9GMK - chains A and L of the 11 polymer chains in the assembly; structure by electron microscopy, 3.50 A resolution.

[Chain A]
Protein: Histone H3.2
Organism: Homo sapiens
Reference sequence: Q71DI3 (H32_HUMAN); residues 0-135 here correspond to UniProt positions 1-136 (UniProt number = residue number + 1)
Amino-acid sequence (136 residues; row label = number of the first residue in the row; numbering starts at 0):
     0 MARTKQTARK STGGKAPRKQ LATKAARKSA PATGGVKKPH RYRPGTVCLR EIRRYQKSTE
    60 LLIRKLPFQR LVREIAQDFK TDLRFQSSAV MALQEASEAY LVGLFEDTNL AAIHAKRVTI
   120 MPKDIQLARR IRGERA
Disordered / not traced: 0-39, 135
Sequence notes: conflict Cys47 (Ala48 in Q71DI3), Ala110 (Cys111 in Q71DI3)
Curated features (UniProtKB/Swiss-Prot):
  - modified residue: Arg2 (Asymmetric dimethylarginine), Thr3 (Phosphothreonine), Lys4 (Allysine), Gln5 (5-glutamyl dopamine), Thr6 (Phosphothreonine), Arg8 (Citrulline), Lys9 (N6,N6,N6-trimethyllysine), Ser10 (ADP-ribosylserine), Thr11 (Phosphothreonine), Lys14 (N6-(2-hydroxyisobutyryl)lysine), Arg17 (Asymmetric dimethylarginine), Lys18 (N6-(2-hydroxyisobutyryl)lysine), Lys23 (N6-(2-hydroxyisobutyryl)lysine), Arg26 (Citrulline), Lys27 (N6,N6,N6-trimethyllysine), Ser28 (ADP-ribosylserine), Lys36 (N6,N6,N6-trimethyllysine), Lys37 (N6-methyllysine), Tyr41 (Phosphotyrosine), Lys56 (N6,N6,N6-trimethyllysine) and 8 more in UniProt
  - lipidation: Lys18 (N6-decanoyllysine)

[Chain L]
Molecule: 148-nt DNA strand
Sequence (148 nucleotides; each row starts with the number of its first residue):
    25 AGAATCCCGG TGCCGAGGCC GCTCAATTGG TCGTAGACAG CTCTAGCACC GCTTAAACGC
    85 ACGTACGCGC TGTCCCCCGC GTTTTAACCG CCAAGGGGAT TACTCCCTAG TCTCCAGGCA
   145 CGTGTCAGAT ATATACAATT TTTTTTTT

[How chain A and chain L interact]
Contacting residue pairs (12; chain A residue first):
  Arg63(A) with DA80(L), sugar contact
  Arg72(A) with DC71(L), salt bridge to the phosphate
  Arg83(A) with DG70(L), hydrogen bond to the sugar; DC71(L), hydrogen bond to the sugar
  Phe84(A) with DG70(L), sugar contact; DC71(L), hydrogen bond to the phosphate
  Gln85(A) with DG70(L), phosphate contact
  Val117(A) with DG91(L), hydrogen bond to the phosphate
  Thr118(A) with DC90(L), phosphate contact; DG91(L), hydrogen bond to the phosphate
  Met120(A) with DG91(L), phosphate contact; DC92(L), phosphate contact
Also at the interface, not in a pair above, chain A (11 interface residues in all): Arg42, Ser86, Arg116
Also at the interface, not in a pair above, chain L (7 interface residues in all): DT165

[Overview]
Chain A and chain L form an interface of 11 and 7 residues respectively, with 5 hydrogen bonds and 1 salt
bridge. Among the polar pairs are Arg83(A)-DG70(L), Arg83(A)-DC71(L) and Phe84(A)-DC71(L).
Chain A is Histone H3.2 (Homo sapiens) and chain L is a 148-nt DNA strand; the structure, SIRT7:H3K18DTU
nucleosome complex, was determined by electron microscopy (same publication as 9GMR).
